PDB entry 3LDD | X-ray diffraction, 1.45 A resolution | chain A

Chain A:
Protein: Calcium-gated potassium channel mthK
Organism: Methanothermobacter thermautotrophicus
Notes: fragment: MthK K+ channel, residues 28-99
UniProt: O27564 (MTHK_METTH); numbering as in UniProt (aligned over 18-99)
Chain sequence (82 residues; row label = number of the first residue in the row):
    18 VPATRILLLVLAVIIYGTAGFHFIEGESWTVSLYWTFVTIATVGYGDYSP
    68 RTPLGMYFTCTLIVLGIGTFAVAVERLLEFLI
Differences from the reference sequence: engineered mutation R68 (Ser in O27564), C77 (Val in O27564)
Ion coordination: K+ site 1: T59, V60; K+ site 2 near T59 (its only coordinating residue here); K+ site 3: V60, G61; K+ site 4: G61, Y62
UniProt features mapped onto this chain:
  - motif: T59 to D64 (Selectivity filter)

In short:
G61 and Y62 coordinate K+ site 4. The K+ site 3 is built by V60 and G61.
Chain A is Calcium-gated potassium channel mthK (Methanothermobacter thermautotrophicus); the structure, High
resolution open MthK pore structure crystallized in 100 mM K+ and further soaked in 99 ..., was determined by
X-ray diffraction, deposited together with 3LDC and 3LDE.
